PDB entry 1E9R | X-ray diffraction, 2.40 A resolution | chains A and B of the 6 polymer chains in the assembly

Chain A (and B):
Molecule: Conjugal transfer protein trwb
Source organism: Escherichia coli
Notes: fragment: transmembrane-anchor-excised protein; chain B of this document is another copy of the same molecule, construct and numbering; everything in this record applies to it too
Reference sequence: Q04230 (Q04230); numbering as in UniProt (aligned over 71-507)
Sequence (437 residues; numbered 71 to 507; the number before each row is that of its first residue):
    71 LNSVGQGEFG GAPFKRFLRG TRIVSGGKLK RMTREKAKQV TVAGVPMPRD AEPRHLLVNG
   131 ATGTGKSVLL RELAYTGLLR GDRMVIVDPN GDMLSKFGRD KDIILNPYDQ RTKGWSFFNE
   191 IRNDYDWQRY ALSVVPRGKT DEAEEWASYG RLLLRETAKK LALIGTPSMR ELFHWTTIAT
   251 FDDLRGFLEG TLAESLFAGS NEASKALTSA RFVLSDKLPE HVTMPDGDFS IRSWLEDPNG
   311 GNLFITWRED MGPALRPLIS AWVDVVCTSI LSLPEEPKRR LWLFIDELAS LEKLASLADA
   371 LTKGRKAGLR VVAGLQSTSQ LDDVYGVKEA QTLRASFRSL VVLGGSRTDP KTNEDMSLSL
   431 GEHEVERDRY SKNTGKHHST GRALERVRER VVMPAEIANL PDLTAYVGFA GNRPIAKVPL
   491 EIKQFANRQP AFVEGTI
Unresolved in the structure: 71-73, 440-452, 507 (chain B: 71, 441-452, 506-507)

Chain A / chain B interface:
Contacting residue pairs (95; chain A residue first):
  Phe79(A) with Arg89(B)
  Gly80(A) with Leu88(B); Arg89(B)
  Gly81(A) with Arg89(B); Glu434(B)
  Ala82(A) with Leu88(B); Arg456(B)
  Thr132(A) with Thr372(B), hydrogen bond; Arg408(B), hydrogen bond (backbone-side chain)
  Thr134(A) with Arg408(B)
  Lys209(A) with Asp211(B), salt bridge
  Thr210(A) with Asp211(B)
  Trp216(A) with Glu215(B)
  Phe243(A) with Leu262(B), hydrophobic
  Thr247(A) with Leu266(B)
  Ile248(A) with Leu262(B), hydrophobic; Ser265(B), hydrogen bond (backbone-side chain)
  Ala249(A) with Ser265(B), hydrogen bond (backbone-side chain)
  Thr250(A) with Ser265(B)
  Phe251(A) with Gly269(B)
  Asn271(A) with Asn271(B)
  Ser274(A) with Ser270(B)
  Lys275(A) with Glu272(B)
  Thr278(A) with Ser270(B), hydrogen bond; Glu272(B); Ala273(B)
  Arg281(A) with Ser265(B); Leu266(B)
  Phe282(A) with Tyr219(B), hydrophobic; Leu222(B), hydrophobic; Leu266(B); Ala276(B), hydrophobic
  Ser285(A) with Leu266(B)
  Arg318(A) with Tyr195(B)
  Glu319(A) with Leu341(B); Lys373(B)
  Asp320(A) with Tyr195(B), hydrogen bond; Arg199(B); Leu341(B); Ser342(B), hydrogen bond
  Met321(A) with Tyr195(B), hydrophobic
  Gln386(A) with Thr372(B), hydrogen bond; Thr402(B); Ser406(B)
  Ser387(A) with Thr402(B), hydrogen bond
  Ser389(A) with Lys398(B), hydrogen bond (side chain-backbone); Gln401(B), hydrogen bond; Thr402(B)
  Gln390(A) with Thr402(B)
  Asp392(A) with Lys398(B), salt bridge
  Asp393(A) with Lys398(B)
  Ser416(A) with Ala405(B); Phe407(B), hydrogen bond (side chain-backbone); Arg408(B)
  Arg417(A) with Ser429(B); Gly478(B); Phe479(B), hydrogen bond (side chain-backbone); Gly481(B), hydrogen bond (side chain-backbone); Arg483(B); Ile485(B)
  Thr418(A) with Arg404(B), hydrogen bond (side chain-backbone); Ala405(B); Phe407(B), hydrogen bond (side chain-backbone); Leu410(B)
  Asp419(A) with Gln401(B), hydrogen bond; Ala405(B)
  Pro420(A) with Leu428(B), hydrophobic; Ser429(B)
  Lys421(A) with Gln401(B)
  Thr422(A) with Gln401(B), hydrogen bond
  Arg437(A) with Arg456(B)
  Arg439(A) with Ala453(B); Leu454(B)
  Glu455(A) with Arg456(B), salt bridge
  Val457(A) with Arg456(B)
  Glu459(A) with Arg456(B), salt bridge
  Arg460(A) with Arg89(B), hydrogen bond (backbone-side chain)
  Val461(A) with Arg89(B), hydrogen bond (backbone-side chain)
  Val462(A) with Arg89(B)
  Met463(A) with Arg89(B); Glu432(B)
  Ala465(A) with Gly90(B); Thr91(B); Glu432(B)
  Glu466(A) with Arg89(B), salt bridge; Gly90(B)
  Asn469(A) with Gly90(B), hydrogen bond (side chain-backbone); Thr91(B), hydrogen bond; Gly481(B); Asn482(B), hydrogen bond (backbone-backbone); Arg483(B)
  Leu470(A) with Gly481(B)
  Pro471(A) with Asn482(B)
  Asp472(A) with Arg124(B), salt bridge; Arg408(B), salt bridge
Also at the interface, not in a pair above, chain A (59 interface residues in all): Ala131, Gly133, Val397, Gly415, Ala468
Also at the interface, not in a pair above, chain B (56 interface residues in all): Leu127, Phe267, Ala268, Leu371, Glu399, Ser409, Asp425, His433, Glu436, Arg458

In short:
59 residues of chain A and 56 residues of chain B are in contact; the contacts include 23 hydrogen bonds and 7
salt bridges. Polar contacts include Lys209(A)-Asp211(B), Asp392(A)-Lys398(B) and Glu455(A)-Arg456(B).
Chain A and chain B are both Conjugal transfer protein trwb (Escherichia coli); the structure, Bacterial
conjugative coupling protein TrwBdeltaN70. Trigonal form in complex with sulphate, was determined by X-ray
diffraction, deposited together with 1GKI, 1GL6, 1GL7 and 1E9S.
